8WS6 - chains A and C of the 4 polymer chains in the assembly; structure by electron microscopy, 3.21 A resolution.

# Chain A
Molecule: Cas12-1
From: unclassified sequences
Chain sequence (737 residues; row label = number of the first residue in the row):
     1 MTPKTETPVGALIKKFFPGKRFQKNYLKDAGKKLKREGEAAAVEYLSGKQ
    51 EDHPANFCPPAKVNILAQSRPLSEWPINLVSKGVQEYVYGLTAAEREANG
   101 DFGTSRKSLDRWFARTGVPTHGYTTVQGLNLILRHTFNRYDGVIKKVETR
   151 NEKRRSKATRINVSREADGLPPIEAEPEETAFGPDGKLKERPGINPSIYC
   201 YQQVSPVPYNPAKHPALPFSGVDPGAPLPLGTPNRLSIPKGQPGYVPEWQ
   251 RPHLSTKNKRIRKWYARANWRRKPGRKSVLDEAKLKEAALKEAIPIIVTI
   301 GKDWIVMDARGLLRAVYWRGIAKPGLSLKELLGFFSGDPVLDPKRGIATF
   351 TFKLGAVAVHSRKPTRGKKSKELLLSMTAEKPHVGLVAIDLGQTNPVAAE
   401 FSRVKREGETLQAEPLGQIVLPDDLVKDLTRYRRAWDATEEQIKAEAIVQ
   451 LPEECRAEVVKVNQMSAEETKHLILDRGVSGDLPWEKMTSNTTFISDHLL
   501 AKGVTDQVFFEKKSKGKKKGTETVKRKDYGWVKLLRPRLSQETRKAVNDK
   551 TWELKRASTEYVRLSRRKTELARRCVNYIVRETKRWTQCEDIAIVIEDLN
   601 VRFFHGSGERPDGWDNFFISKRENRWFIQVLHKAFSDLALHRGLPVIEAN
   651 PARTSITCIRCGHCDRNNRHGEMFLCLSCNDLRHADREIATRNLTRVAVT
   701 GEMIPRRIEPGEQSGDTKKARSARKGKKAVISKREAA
Unresolved in the structure: 1-57, 356-737

# Chain C
Molecule: TS
From: unclassified sequences
Sequence (42 nucleotides; numbered -32 to 9; the number before each row is that of its first residue; numbers below 1 keep their minus sign (DC-32 is residue -32)):
   -32 CTGCCCTTGCAAGAAGTCCAGCACGTAGGGGAGAATTGGCCA
Unresolved in the structure: -32 to -13, 7-9

# Chain A / chain C interface
Pairs across the interface - 22 pairs, chain A then chain C:
  Gln127(A) - DA1(C)  base contact
  Arg134(A) - DA-1(C)  salt bridge to the phosphate
  His135(A) - DG-2(C)  hydrogen bond to the phosphate
  His135(A) - DA-1(C)  salt bridge to the phosphate
  Asn138(A) - DG-3(C)  sugar contact
  Asn138(A) - DG-2(C)  hydrogen bond to the phosphate
  Arg139(A) - DG-3(C)  sugar contact
  Gly142(A) - DG-4(C)  phosphate contact
  Lys146(A) - DG-5(C)  hydrogen bond to the sugar
  Lys146(A) - DG-4(C)  sugar contact
  Thr149(A) - DG-4(C)  hydrogen bond to the phosphate
  Tyr199(A) - DG-2(C)  sugar contact
  Tyr199(A) - DA-1(C)  sugar contact
  Gln202(A) - DA1(C)  base contact
  Gln202(A) - DA2(C)  hydrogen bond to the base
  Ser336(A) - DG0(C)  hydrogen bond to the phosphate
  Ser336(A) - DA1(C)  phosphate contact
  Gly337(A) - DA1(C)  hydrogen bond to the phosphate
  Asp338(A) - DG0(C)  sugar contact
  Thr351(A) - DA-1(C)  sugar contact
  Thr351(A) - DG0(C)  hydrogen bond to the phosphate
  Lys353(A) - DA1(C)  phosphate contact
Other interface residues (no listed pair), chain A (20 interface residues in all): Leu131, Lys145, Lys153, Asn195, Val340

# Overview
20 residues of chain A and 8 residues of chain C are in contact; the contacts include 8 hydrogen bonds and 2
salt bridges. Polar pairs include Gln202(A)-DA2(C), Lys146(A)-DG-5(C) and His135(A)-DG-2(C).
Chain A is Cas12-1 and chain C is TS, both from unclassified sequences; the structure, Cryo-EM mini structure
of Cas12-1 with 14 nt complementary heteroduplex, was determined by electron microscopy.
